7VAW - chains D and G of the 12 polymer chains in the assembly; structure by electron microscopy, 2.70 A resolution.

Chain D:
Protein: V-type ATP synthase beta chain
Organism: Thermus thermophilus HB8
Reference sequence: Q56404 (VATB_THET8); numbering as in UniProt (aligned over 1-478)
Chain sequence (478 residues; row label = number of the first residue in the row):
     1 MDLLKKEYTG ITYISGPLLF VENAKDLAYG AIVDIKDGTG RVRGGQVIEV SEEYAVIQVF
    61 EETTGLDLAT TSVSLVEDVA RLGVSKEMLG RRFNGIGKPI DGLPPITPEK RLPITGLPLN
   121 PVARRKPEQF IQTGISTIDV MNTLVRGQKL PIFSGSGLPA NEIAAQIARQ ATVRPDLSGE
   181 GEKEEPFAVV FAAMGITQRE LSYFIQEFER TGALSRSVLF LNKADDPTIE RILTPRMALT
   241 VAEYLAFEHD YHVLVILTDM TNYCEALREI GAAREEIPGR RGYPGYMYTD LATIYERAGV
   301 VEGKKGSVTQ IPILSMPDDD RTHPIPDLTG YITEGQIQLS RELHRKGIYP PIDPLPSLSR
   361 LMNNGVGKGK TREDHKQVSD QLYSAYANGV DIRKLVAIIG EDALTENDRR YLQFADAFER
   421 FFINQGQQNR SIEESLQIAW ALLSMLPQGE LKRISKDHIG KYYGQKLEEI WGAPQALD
Disordered / not traced: 1-4, 475-478

Chain G:
Protein: V-type ATP synthase subunit D
Organism: Thermus thermophilus HB8
Reference sequence: O87880 (VATD_THET8); numbering as in UniProt (aligned over 1-223)
Chain sequence (223 residues; row label = number of the first residue in the row):
     1 MSQVSPTRMN LLQRRGQLRL AQKGVDLLKK KRDALVAEFF GLVREAMEAR KALDQAAKEA
    61 YAALLLAQAF DGPEVVAGAA LGVPPLEGVE AEVENVWGSK VPRLKATFPD GALLSPVGTP
   121 AYTLEASRAF RRYAEALIRV ANTETRLKKI GEEIKKTTRR VNALEQVVIP GIRAQIRFIQ
   181 QVLEQRERED TFRLKRIKGK IEAREAEEEG GRPNPQVEIG AGL
Disordered / not traced: 1-3, 210-223

How chain D and chain G interact:
Contacting residue pairs (20; chain D residue first):
  Glu-275(D) with Lys-198(G), hydrogen bond (backbone-side chain)
  Ile-277(D) with Thr-191(G); Lys-195(G)
  Pro-278(D) with Leu-194(G)
  Gly-279(D) with Glu-187(G)
  Arg-280(D) with Glu-187(G)
  Arg-281(D) with Arg-8(G); Glu-187(G), hydrogen bond (backbone-side chain)
  Asp-318(D) with Leu-12(G)
  Asp-320(D) with Leu-12(G); Arg-15(G), salt bridge
  Thr-322(D) with Arg-15(G)
  Asp-391(D) with Lys-30(G), salt bridge
  Lys-394(D) with Leu-27(G)
  Leu-395(D) with Leu-27(G), hydrophobic; Lys-30(G); Lys-31(G)
  Ile-398(D) with Leu-27(G), hydrophobic; Lys-31(G)
  Ile-399(D) with Trp-97(G), hydrophobic
Other interface residues (no listed pair), chain D (16 interface residues in all): Glu-276, Gly-282

In short:
Chain D and chain G form an interface of 16 and 12 residues respectively, with 2 hydrogen bonds and 2 salt
bridges. Among the polar pairs are Asp-320(D)/Arg-15(G), Asp-391(D)/Lys-30(G) and Glu-275(D)/Lys-198(G).
Here chain D is V-type ATP synthase beta chain and chain G is V-type ATP synthase subunit D, both from Thermus
thermophilus HB8. Entry 7VAW (V1EG domain of V/A-ATPase from Thermus thermophilus at saturated ATP-gamma-S
condition, state1-1) was determined by electron microscopy, deposited together with 7VAI, 7VAJ, 7VAK, 7VAL,
7VAM, 7VAN and 11 further entries.
